PDB entry 8SUG | electron microscopy, 4.20 A resolution (low resolution: residue-level contacts below are approximate; hydrogen-bond / salt-bridge calls are withheld) | chains d and f of the 33 polymer chains in the assembly

== Chain d (and f) ==
Protein: B-type flagellin
From: Pseudomonas aeruginosa PAO1
Notes: chain f of this document is another copy of the same molecule, construct and numbering; everything in this record applies to it too
UniProtKB: P72151 (FLICB_PSEAE); residue numbers follow UniProt; this construct covers 5-488
Sequence (484 residues; each row starts with the number of its first residue):
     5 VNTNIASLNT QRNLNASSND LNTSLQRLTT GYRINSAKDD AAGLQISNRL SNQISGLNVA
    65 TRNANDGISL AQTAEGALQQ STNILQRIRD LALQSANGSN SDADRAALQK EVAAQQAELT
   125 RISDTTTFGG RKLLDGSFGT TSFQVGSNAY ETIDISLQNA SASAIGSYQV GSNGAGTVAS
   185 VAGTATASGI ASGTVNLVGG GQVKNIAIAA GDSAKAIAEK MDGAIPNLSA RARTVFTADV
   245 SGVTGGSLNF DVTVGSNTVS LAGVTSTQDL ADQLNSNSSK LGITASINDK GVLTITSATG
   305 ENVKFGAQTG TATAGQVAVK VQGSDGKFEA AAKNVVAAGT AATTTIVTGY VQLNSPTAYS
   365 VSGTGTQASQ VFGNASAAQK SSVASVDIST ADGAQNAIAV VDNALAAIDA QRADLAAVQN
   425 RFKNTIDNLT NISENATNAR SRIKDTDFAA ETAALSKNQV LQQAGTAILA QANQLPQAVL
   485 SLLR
Sequence notes: conflict A420 (Gly in P72151)

== Chain d / chain f interface ==
Contacting residue pairs - 4 pairs, chain d then chain f:
  Q98(d) - A46(f)
  D108(d) - Q49(f)
  D108(d) - R53(f)
  L112(d) - A46(f)
Other interface residues (no listed pair), chain d (5 interface residues in all): S105, D106
Other interface residues (no listed pair), chain f (5 interface residues in all): G47, I50

== Overview ==
Chain d and chain f each contribute 5 residues to their interface.
Both chains are B-type flagellin (Pseudomonas aeruginosa PAO1). Entry 8SUG (Cryo-EM structure of the wild type
P. aeruginosa flagellar filament) was determined by electron microscopy together with 8ERM from the same
study.
